Entry 5NF0 (X-ray diffraction, 1.27 A resolution); this record covers chains C and H of the 8 polymer chains in the assembly.

# Chain C
Name: Fucose-binding lectin II (PA-IIL)
Organism: Pseudomonas aeruginosa
Reference sequence: A0A069Q9V4 (A0A069Q9V4_PSEAI); residues 1-114 here correspond to UniProt positions 2-115 (UniProt number = residue number + 1)
Sequence (114 residues; each row starts with the number of its first residue):
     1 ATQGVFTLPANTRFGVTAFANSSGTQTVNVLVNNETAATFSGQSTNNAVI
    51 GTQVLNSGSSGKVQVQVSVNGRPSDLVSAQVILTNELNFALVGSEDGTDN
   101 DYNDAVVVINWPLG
Metal / ion sites: Ca2+ site 1: Asn-21, Asp-101, Asn-103, Asp-104 (together with ZDC) (shared with 1 residue of chain A); Ca2+ site 2: Glu-95, Asp-99, Asp-101, Asp-104 (together with ZDC); Ca2+ site 3: Gly-114 (together with ZDC) (shared with 4 residues of chain A)
Residues lining bound ligands:
  - ortho-xylene (OXE): Arg-72, Asp-96, Gly-97, Thr-98
  - ZDC (3,7-anhydro-2,8-dideoxy-L-glycero-D-gluco-octonic acid): Asn-21, Ser-22, Ser-23, Gly-24, Thr-45, Glu-95, Asp-96, Gly-97, Asp-99, Asp-101, Asp-104

# Chain H
Name: Cyd-trp-trd-lys-lyd-lys-lyd-lys-trd-trp-cyd-gly
Sequence (12 residues; row label = number of the first residue in the row):
   114 CWWKKKKKWWCX
Covalently attached groups: 3,7-anhydro-2,8-dideoxy-L-glycero-D-gluco-octonic acid (ZDC) linked to Cys-114; ortho-xylene (OXE) linked to Cys-114, Cys-124
Modified / non-standard residues: Cys-114, Cys-124 (D-cysteine; DCY); Trp-116, Trp-122 (D-tryptophan; DTR); Lys-118, Lys-120 (D-lysine; DLY); NH2 (amino group) at position 125

# Interface between chain C and chain H
Contacting residue pairs (5; chain C residue first):
  Ser-23(C) / Lys-119(H)
  Thr-98(C) / Trp-123(H)
  Thr-98(C) / Cys-124(H)
  Asp-101(C) / Lys-120(H)
  Asn-103(C) / Lys-120(H)
Other interface residues (no listed pair), chain C (6 interface residues in all): Gly-97, Asp-99

# Summary
6 residues of chain C and 4 residues of chain H are in contact. Chain C binds compound ZDC and ortho-xylene.
Covalently linked compound ZDC: at Cys-114(H). Ortho-xylene is covalently linked to Cys-114(H). The Ca2+ site
1 is built by Asn-21(C), Asp-101(C), Asn-103(C) and Asp-104(C).
Chain C is Fucose-binding lectin II (PA-IIL) (Pseudomonas aeruginosa) and chain H is
Cyd-trp-trd-lys-lyd-lys-lyd-lys-trd-trp-cyd-gly; the structure, Discovery, crystal structures and atomic force
microscopy study of thioether ligated D,L-cyclic antimicrobial peptides against multidrug ..., was determined
by X-ray diffraction together with 5NES and 5NEY from the same study.
